PDB entry 4IKT | X-ray diffraction, 1.60 A resolution | chain A

# Chain A
Molecule: Methionine aminopeptidase 1
Organism: Homo sapiens
Notes: EC 3.4.11.18
UniProt: P53582 (AMPM1_HUMAN); residues 90-393 here correspond to UniProt positions 81-384 (UniProt number = residue number - 9)
Amino-acid sequence (329 residues; each row starts with the number of its first residue):
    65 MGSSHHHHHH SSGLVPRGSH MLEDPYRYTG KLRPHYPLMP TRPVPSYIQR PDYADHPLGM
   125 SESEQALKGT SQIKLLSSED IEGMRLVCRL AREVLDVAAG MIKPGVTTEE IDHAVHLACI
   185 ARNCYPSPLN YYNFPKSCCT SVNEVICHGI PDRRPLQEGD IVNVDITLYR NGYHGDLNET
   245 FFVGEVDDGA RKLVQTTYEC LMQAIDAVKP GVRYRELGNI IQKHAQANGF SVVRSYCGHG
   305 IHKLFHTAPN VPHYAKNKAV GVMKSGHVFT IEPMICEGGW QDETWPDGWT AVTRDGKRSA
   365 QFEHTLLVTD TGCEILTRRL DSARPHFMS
Disordered / not traced: 65-89
Construct notes: expression tag (65-89)
Swiss-Prot annotation at these positions:
  - binding site (a protein): His-212, His-310
  - binding site (Zn(2+)): Asp-229, Asp-240, His-303, Glu-336, Glu-367
Ion coordination: K+: Ser-205, Asn-207, Val-209, Ser-363; Co2+ site 1: His-212 (together with TFV); Co2+ site 2: Asp-229, Asp-240, Glu-367; Co2+ site 3: Asp-240, His-303, Glu-336, Glu-367
Ligand contacts: TFV (N-[5-chloro-6-methyl-2-(pyridin-2-yl)pyrimidin-4-yl]-N'-[5-(trifluoromethyl)pyridin-2-yl]ethane-1,2-diamine): Glu-128, Pro-192, Tyr-195, Phe-198, Cys-203, His-212, Cys-301, Gly-302, His-303, Phe-309, His-310, Thr-311, Ala-312, Pro-313, Asn-314, Glu-336, Trp-353

# Overview
Bound to chain A: compound TFV. The K+ site is built by Ser-205, Asn-207, Val-209 and Ser-363. The Co2+ site 2
is built by Asp-229, Asp-240 and Glu-367. From UniProt: protein-binding residues His-212 and His-310 and 5
Zn2+-binding residues.
Chain A is Methionine aminopeptidase 1 (Homo sapiens); the structure, Crystal structure of truncated (delta
1-89) human methionine aminopeptidase Type 1 in complex with
N1-(5-chloro-6-methyl-2-(pyridin-2-yl)pyrimidin-4-yl)-N2-(5-(trifluoromethyl)pyridin-2-yl)ethane-1,2-diamine,
was determined by X-ray diffraction, deposited together with 4IKR, 4IKS and 4IKU.
